3JV6 - chains A and B; structure by X-ray diffraction, 2.78 A resolution.

# Chain A
Protein: Transcription factor RelB
From: Mus musculus
Notes: fragment: dimerization domain
UniProtKB: Q04863 (RELB_MOUSE); residue numbers follow UniProt; this construct covers 278-378
Sequence (101 residues; row label = number of the first residue in the row):
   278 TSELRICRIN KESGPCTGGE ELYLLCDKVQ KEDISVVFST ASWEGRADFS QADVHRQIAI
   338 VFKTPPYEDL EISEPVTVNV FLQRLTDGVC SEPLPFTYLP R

# Chain B
Protein: Nuclear factor NF-kappa-B p100 subunit
From: Mus musculus
Notes: fragment: dimerization domain
UniProtKB: Q9WTK5 (NFKB2_MOUSE); residue numbers follow UniProt; this construct covers 225-331
Sequence (107 residues; each row starts with the number of its first residue):
   225 ASNLKISRMD KTAGSVRGGD EVYLLCDKVQ KDDIEVRFYE DDENGWQAFG DFSPTDVHKQ
   285 YAIVFRTPPY HKMKIERPVT VFLQLKRKRG GDVSDSKQFT YYPVVED
Differences from the reference sequence: conflict Val-328 (Leu in Q9WTK5)

# Interface between chain A and chain B
Contacting residue pairs (29; chain A residue first):
  Arg-285(A) with Glu-245(B), salt bridge; Tyr-247(B), hydrogen bond; Asp-280(B), salt bridge; Val-288(B)
  Ile-286(A) with Tyr-247(B)
  Asn-287(A) with Asp-234(B), hydrogen bond; Tyr-247(B)
  Glu-298(A) with Arg-232(B), salt bridge
  Tyr-300(A) with Arg-232(B); Met-233(B), hydrogen bond (side chain-backbone); Asp-234(B), hydrogen bond (side chain-backbone); Leu-249(B), hydrophobic
  Leu-302(A) with Tyr-247(B), hydrophobic; His-282(B); Ala-286(B), hydrophobic
  Cys-303(A) with His-282(B), hydrogen bond (backbone-side chain)
  Asp-304(A) with Lys-283(B)
  Asp-330(A) with Arg-232(B), salt bridge
  His-332(A) with Ser-231(B); Leu-249(B); Cys-250(B), hydrogen bond (side chain-backbone); Tyr-285(B), hydrogen bond (side chain-backbone)
  Arg-333(A) with Asp-251(B), salt bridge; Tyr-285(B)
  Ile-335(A) with His-282(B), hydrogen bond (backbone-side chain); Lys-283(B); Tyr-285(B), hydrophobic
  Ala-336(A) with Leu-249(B), hydrophobic
  Val-338(A) with Arg-232(B)
Also at the interface, not in a pair above, chain A (15 interface residues in all): Cys-284
Also at the interface, not in a pair above, chain B (16 interface residues in all): Lys-229

# Overview
15 residues of chain A and 16 residues of chain B are in contact; the contacts include 8 hydrogen bonds and 5
salt bridges. Polar pairs include Arg-285(A)/Glu-245(B), Arg-285(A)/Asp-280(B) and Glu-298(A)/Arg-232(B).
Here chain A is Transcription factor RelB and chain B is Nuclear factor NF-kappa-B p100 subunit, both from Mus
musculus. Entry 3JV6 (Crystal structure of the dimerization domains p52 and RelB) was determined by X-ray
diffraction together with 4JGM and 3JSS from the same study.
